PDB entry 9HRH | X-ray diffraction, 1.70 A resolution | chain A

# Chain A
Protein: Aromatic-L-amino-acid decarboxylase
Source organism: Homo sapiens
Notes: EC 4.1.1.28
UniProtKB: Q53Y41 (Q53Y41_HUMAN); residue numbers follow UniProt; this construct covers 1-480
Amino-acid sequence (480 residues; each row starts with the number of its first residue):
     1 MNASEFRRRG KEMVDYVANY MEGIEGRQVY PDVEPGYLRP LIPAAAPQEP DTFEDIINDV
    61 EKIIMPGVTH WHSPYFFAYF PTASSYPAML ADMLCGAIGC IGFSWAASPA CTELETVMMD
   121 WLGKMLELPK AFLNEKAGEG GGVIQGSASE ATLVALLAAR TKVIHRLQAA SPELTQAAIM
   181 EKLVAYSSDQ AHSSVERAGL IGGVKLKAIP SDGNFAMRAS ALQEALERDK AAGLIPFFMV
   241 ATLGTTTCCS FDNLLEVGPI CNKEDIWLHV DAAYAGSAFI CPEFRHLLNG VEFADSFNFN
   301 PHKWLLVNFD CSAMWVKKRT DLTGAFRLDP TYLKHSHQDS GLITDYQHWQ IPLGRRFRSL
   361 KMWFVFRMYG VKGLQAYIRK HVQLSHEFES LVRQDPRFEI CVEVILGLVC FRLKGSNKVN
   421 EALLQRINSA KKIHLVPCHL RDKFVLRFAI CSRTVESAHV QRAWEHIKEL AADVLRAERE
Not modelled in the structure: 323-341
Differences from the reference sequence: engineered mutation Gln347 (Arg in Q53Y41)
Modified / non-standard residues: Lys303 ((2S)-2-amino-6-[[3-hydroxy-2-methyl-5-(phosphonooxymethyl)pyridin-4-yl]methylideneamino]hexanoic acid; LLP)
What the authors report for this chain:
  - disease-associated variants - R347Q: abolished catalytic activity on l-dopa
  - disease-associated variants - R347Q: unchanged stability
  - conformationally variable residues (order/disorder transition): Thr323 to Gly341, Asp345, His348
  - catalytic residues: Tyr332 (citing earlier work)
  - contacts within the chain: Phe103-Gln347 (backbone contact)

# Summary
The paper reports the catalytic residue Tyr332; R347Q abolishes catalytic activity on l-dopa.
Chain A is Aromatic-L-amino-acid decarboxylase (Homo sapiens); the structure, Human holo aromatic L-amino acid
decarboxylase (AADC) R347Q variant native structure, was determined by X-ray diffraction, deposited together
with 9HRI.
